9ETS - chains M and I of the 37 polymer chains in the assembly; structure by electron microscopy, 2.60 A resolution.

Chain M (and I):
Name: DUF4352 domain-containing protein
From: Sulfolobus acidocaldarius
Notes: chain I of this document is another copy of the same molecule, construct and numbering; everything in this record applies to it too
UniProtKB: A0A0U3GLH8 (A0A0U3GLH8_9CREN); numbering as in UniProt (aligned over 16-156)
Sequence (141 residues; row label = number of the first residue in the row):
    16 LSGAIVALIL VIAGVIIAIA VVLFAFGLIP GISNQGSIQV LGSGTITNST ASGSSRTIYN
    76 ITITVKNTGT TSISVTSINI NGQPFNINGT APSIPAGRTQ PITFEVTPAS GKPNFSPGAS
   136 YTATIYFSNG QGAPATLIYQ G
Covalent attachments: glycan linked to N63; N-acetylglucosamine (NAG) linked to N75, N103

Chain M / chain I interface:
Residue-residue contacts (25; chain M residue first):
  L16(M) - V36(I)  hydrophobic
  I20(M) - A40(I)
  I20(M) - I47(I)  hydrophobic
  L23(M) - I44(I)  hydrophobic
  L23(M) - S48(I)
  I24(M) - I47(I)  hydrophobic
  I27(M) - S48(I)
  I27(M) - N49(I)
  I34(M) - Q54(I)
  L38(M) - Q54(I)
  L38(M) - V55(I)
  F39(M) - T137(I)
  F39(M) - P149(I)  hydrophobic
  F39(M) - A150(I)
  F39(M) - T151(I)
  G42(M) - S58(I)  hydrogen bond (backbone-side chain)
  G42(M) - T151(I)
  L43(M) - T151(I)
  P45(M) - S58(I)
  N49(M) - G133(I)  hydrogen bond (side chain-backbone)
  T86(M) - P132(I)
  T86(M) - G133(I)
  T86(M) - Q155(I)
  S87(M) - P132(I)
  S143(M) - S131(I)  hydrogen bond (backbone-side chain)
Interface residues without a listed pair, chain M (18 interface residues in all): I31, A35, G46
Interface residues without a listed pair, chain I (25 interface residues in all): V37, G51, S52, L56, G57, S135, Q146, I153

Overview:
The interface between chain M and chain I involves 18 residues on one side and 25 on the other; the contacts
include 3 hydrogen bonds. Polar contacts include G42(M)-S58(I), N49(M)-G133(I) and S143(M)-S131(I).
N-acetylglucosamine is covalently linked to N75(M) and N103(M).
Chain M and chain I are both DUF4352 domain-containing protein (Sulfolobus acidocaldarius); the structure,
Sulfolobus acidocaldarius AAP filament, was determined by electron microscopy, deposited together with 9ETT,
9EV0, 8QX4 and 8RZL.
